Entry 2FLP (X-ray diffraction, 2.40 A resolution); this record covers chains P and A of the 3 polymer chains in the assembly.

Chain P:
Molecule: DNA primer strand
Sequence (7 nucleotides; row label = number of the first residue in the row):
   867 AGGACCC
Modified / non-standard residues: DOC (2',3'-dideoxycytidine-5'-monophosphate) at position 873

Chain A:
Protein: DNA polymerase iota
Organism: Homo sapiens
Notes: EC 2.7.7.7
UniProt: Q9UNA4 (POLI_HUMAN); numbering as in UniProt (aligned over 1-420)
Chain sequence (420 residues; numbered 1 to 420; the number before each row is that of its first residue):
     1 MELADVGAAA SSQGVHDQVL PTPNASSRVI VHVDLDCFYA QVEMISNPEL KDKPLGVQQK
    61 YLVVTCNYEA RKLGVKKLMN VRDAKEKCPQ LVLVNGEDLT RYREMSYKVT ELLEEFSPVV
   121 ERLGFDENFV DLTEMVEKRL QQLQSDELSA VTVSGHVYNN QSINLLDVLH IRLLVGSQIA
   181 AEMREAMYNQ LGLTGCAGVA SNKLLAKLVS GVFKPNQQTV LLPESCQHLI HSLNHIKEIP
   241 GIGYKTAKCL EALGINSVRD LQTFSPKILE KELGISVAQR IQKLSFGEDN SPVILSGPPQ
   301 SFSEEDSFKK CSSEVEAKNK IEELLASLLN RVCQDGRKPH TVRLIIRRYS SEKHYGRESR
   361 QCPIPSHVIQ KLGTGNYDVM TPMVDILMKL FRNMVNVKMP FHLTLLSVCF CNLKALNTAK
Disordered / not traced: 1-25, 350-354, 371-378, 395-403, 415-420
Swiss-Prot annotation at these positions:
  - natural variant: Gly96 (R96G: Large decrease in catalytic activity efficiency which is partially rescued by the presence of Mn(2+) instead Mg(2+); this construct carries the variant)
  - mutagenesis: Met1 to Ala25 (Small decrease in catalytic activity efficiency which is partially rescued by the presence of Mn(2+) instead Mg(2+))

Interface between chain P and chain A:
Residue-residue contacts - 21 pairs, chain P then chain A:
  DA867(P) with Ser359(A), sugar contact; Arg360(A), phosphate contact
  DG868(P) with Glu358(A), phosphate contact; Ser359(A), hydrogen bond to the phosphate; Arg360(A), salt bridge to the phosphate
  DA870(P) with Lys245(A), phosphate contact
  DC871(P) with Gly241(A), phosphate contact; Gly243(A), hydrogen bond to the phosphate; Tyr244(A), hydrogen bond to the phosphate; Lys245(A), hydrogen bond to the phosphate; Thr246(A), hydrogen bond to the phosphate
  DC872(P) with Leu123(A), sugar contact; Lys207(A), hydrogen bond to the phosphate; Pro240(A), phosphate contact; Gly241(A), hydrogen bond to the phosphate; Ile242(A), phosphate contact; Gly243(A), phosphate contact
  DOC_873(P) with Leu123(A), sugar contact; Gly124(A), sugar contact; Glu127(A), sugar contact; Lys207(A), salt bridge to the phosphate
Also at the interface, not in a pair above, chain A (18 interface residues in all): Asp126, Ile239, Arg357, Gln361

Overview:
The interface between chain P and chain A involves 6 residues on one side and 18 on the other; the contacts
include 7 hydrogen bonds and 2 salt bridges. Among the polar pairs are DG868(P)-Ser359(A), DC871(P)-Gly243(A)
and DC871(P)-Tyr244(A).
Here chain P is DNA primer strand and chain A is DNA polymerase iota (Homo sapiens). Entry 2FLP (Binary
complex of the catalytic core of human DNA polymerase iota with DNA (template G)) was determined by X-ray
diffraction (same publication as 2FLL and 2FLN).
